PDB entry 8UT9 | electron microscopy, 3.30 A resolution | chains F and G of the 8 polymer chains in the assembly

# Chain F
Molecule: Hemagglutinin HA2 chain
Organism: Influenza A virus
Reference sequence: A0A881CR78 (A0A881CR78_9INFA); residues -3 to 174 here correspond to UniProt positions 336-513 (UniProt number = residue number + 339)
Chain sequence (231 residues; numbered -3 to 227; the number before each row is that of its first residue; numbers below 1 keep their minus sign (Pro-3 is residue -3)):
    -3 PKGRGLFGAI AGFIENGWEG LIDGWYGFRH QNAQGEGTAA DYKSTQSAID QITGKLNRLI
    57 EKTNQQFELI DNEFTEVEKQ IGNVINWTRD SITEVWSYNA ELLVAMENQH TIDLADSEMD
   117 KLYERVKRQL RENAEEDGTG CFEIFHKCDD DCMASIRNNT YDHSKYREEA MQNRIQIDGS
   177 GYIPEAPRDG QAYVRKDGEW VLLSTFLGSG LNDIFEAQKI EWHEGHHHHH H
Disordered / not traced: -3 to 4, 172-227
Disulfides: Cys144-Cys148
Covalently attached groups: N-acetylglucosamine (NAG) linked to Asn82, Asn154
Sequence notes: conflict Thr71 (Asn410 in A0A881CR78); expression tag (175-227)

# Chain G
Molecule: H7D28 pFab HC Fv_polyA
Organism: Mus musculus
Chain sequence (126 residues; numbered 2 to 127; the number before each row is that of its first residue; X marks 126 residues of unknown identity (built as UNK)):
     2 XXXXXXXXXX XXXXXXXXXX XXXXXXXXXX XXXXXXXXXX XXXXXXXXXX XXXXXXXXXX
    62 XXXXXXXXXX XXXXXXXXXX XXXXXXXXXX XXXXXXXXXX XXXXXXXXXX XXXXXXXXXX
   122 XXXXXX

# Chain F / chain G interface
Chain F side of the interface, 6 residues: Trp21, Tyr38, Lys39, Gln42, Ile45, Thr49

# Overview
No residue of chain F is in contact with chain G. Covalently linked N-acetylglucosamine: at Asn82(F) and
Asn154(F).
Here chain F is Hemagglutinin HA2 chain (Influenza A virus) and chain G is H7D28 pFab HC Fv_polyA (Mus
musculus). Entry 8UT9 (CryoEM structure of A/Shanghai/1/2013 H7 in complex with polyclonal Fab from mice
immunized with H7 stem ...) was determined by electron microscopy, deposited together with 8UT4, 8UT6, 8UT7,
8UT8 and 8UWA.
